PDB entry 7CGC | X-ray diffraction, 2.55 A resolution | chain A

== Chain A ==
Molecule: Malate dehydrogenase
From: Escherichia coli K-12
Notes: EC 1.1.1.37
UniProtKB: P61889 (MDH_ECOLI); numbering as in UniProt (aligned over 1-312)
Amino-acid sequence (312 residues; each row starts with the number of its first residue):
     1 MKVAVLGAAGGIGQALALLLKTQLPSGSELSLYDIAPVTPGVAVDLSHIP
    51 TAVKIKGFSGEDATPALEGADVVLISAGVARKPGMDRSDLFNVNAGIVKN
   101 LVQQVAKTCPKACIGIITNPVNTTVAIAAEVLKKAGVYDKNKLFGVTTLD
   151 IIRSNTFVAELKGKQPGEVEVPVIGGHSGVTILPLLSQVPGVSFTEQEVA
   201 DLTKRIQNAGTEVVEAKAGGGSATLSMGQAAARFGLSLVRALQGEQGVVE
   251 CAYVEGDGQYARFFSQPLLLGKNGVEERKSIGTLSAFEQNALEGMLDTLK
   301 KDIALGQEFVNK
Not modelled in the structure: 81-89, 312
Construct notes: engineered mutation Gln307 (Glu in P61889)
Ion coordination: silver ion site 1 near Cys113 (its only coordinating residue here); silver ion site 2: Cys113, Lys142; silver ion site 3: Val173, Cys251; silver ion site 4 near Cys251 (its only coordinating residue here)
UniProt features mapped onto this chain:
  - active site: His177 (Proton acceptor)
  - binding site (NAD(+)): Gly7 to Gly13, Asp34, Asn94, Ile117 to Asn119, Met227
  - binding site (substrate): Arg81, Arg87, Asn119, Arg153
  - natural variant: Asp71 (D71N: In strain: EC47, EC49 and 2 more), Ala106 (A106S: In strain: ECOR 27 and RT082), Ala209 (A209P: In strain: MB001D), Ala218 (A218R: In strain: A8190, E2666-74 and 18 more), Ala232 (A232T: In strain: ECO R37), Val249 (V249I: In strain: RT083), Gln289 (Q289K: In strain: EC35, EC38 and 5 more), Asn290 (N290S: In strain: E2666-74, ECOR 27 and 4 more), Ala291 (A291S: In strain: EC35), Gly294 (G294A: In strain: ECOR 45), Asp297 (D297N: In strain: E830587)
  - mutagenesis: Arg153 (R153C: Loss of interaction with substrate)
What the authors report for this chain:
  - silver ion coordination: Cys113, Lys142, Val173, Cys251
  - mutagenesis - C109S, C109S/C113S/H177S/C251S, C113S (Kd of 9.71 +/- 2.75 uM), C251S: decreased binding to silver ion
  - mutagenesis - C109S/C113S/M227S/C251S: abolished binding to silver ion
  - mutagenesis - C109S, C113S, C251S: unchanged catalytic activity
  - mutagenesis - M227S: decreased catalytic activity
  - mutagenesis - H177S: abolished catalytic activity
  - catalytic residues: His177 (citing earlier work)

== Overview ==
The silver ion site 2 is built by Cys113 and Lys142. From UniProt: active-site residue His177, 13 NAD+-binding
residues, 4 substrate-binding residues and one mutagenesis site. The paper reports the catalytic residue
His177; C109S, C109S/C113S/H177S/C251S and C113S, among others, reduce binding to silver ion; 7 substitutions
were tested in all.
Chain A is Malate dehydrogenase (Escherichia coli K-12); the structure, Silver-bound E. coli Malate
dehydrogenase (C113 and C251), was determined by X-ray diffraction, deposited together with 7CGD and 5Z3W.
